PDB entry 3M85 | X-ray diffraction, 3.00 A resolution | chains C and E of the 12 polymer chains in the assembly

[Chain C]
Molecule: Putative uncharacterized protein AF_0206
Organism: Archaeoglobus fulgidus
UniProtKB: O30033 (O30033_ARCFU); numbering as in UniProt (aligned over 1-179)
Chain sequence (179 residues; row label = number of the first residue in the row):
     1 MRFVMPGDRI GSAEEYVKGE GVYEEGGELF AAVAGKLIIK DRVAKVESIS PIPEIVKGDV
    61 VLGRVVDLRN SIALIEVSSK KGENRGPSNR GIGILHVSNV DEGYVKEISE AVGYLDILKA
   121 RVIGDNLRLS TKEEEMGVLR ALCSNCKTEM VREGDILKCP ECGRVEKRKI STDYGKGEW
Metal / ion sites: Zn2+: C143, C146, C159

[Chain E]
Molecule: Probable exosome complex exonuclease 1
Organism: archaeoglobus fulgidus
Notes: EC 3.1.13.-
UniProtKB: O29757 (ECX1_ARCFU); residue numbers follow UniProt; this construct covers 1-258
Chain sequence (258 residues; each row starts with the number of its first residue):
     1 MSEFNEKPEK LIVDGLRLDG RKFDELRPIK IEASVLKRAD GSCYLEMGKN KVIAAVFGPR
    61 EVHPEHLQDP SKAIIRYRYN MAPFSVEERK RPGPDRRSIE ISKVSKEAFE AVIMKELFPR
   121 SAIDIFVEVL QADAGSRTAC LNAASVALVD AGVPMKGMIT SVAVGKADGQ LVLDPMKEED
   181 NFGEADMPFA FLIRNGKIES IALLQMDGRM TRDEVKQAIE LAKKGALQIY EMQREAILRR
   241 YIEVGEEMDE ITEGGEDA
Not modelled in the structure: 1-5, 251-258
Construct notes: engineered mutation E65 (Arg in O29757)
What the authors report for this chain:
  - mutagenesis - R65E: decreased catalytic activity
  - mutagenesis - D180A: abolished catalytic activity (citing earlier work)

[Chain C / chain E interface]
Contacting residue pairs (5; chain C residue first):
  Y114(C) - R120(E)  hydrogen bond
  L115(C) - P70(E)  hydrophobic
  L115(C) - S71(E)
  C146(C) - E116(E)
  K147(C) - S71(E)

[Overview]
Chain C and chain E each contribute 4 residues to their interface; the contacts include 1 hydrogen bond. Its
one hydrogen-bonded contact is Y114(C)-R120(E). C143(C), C146(C) and C159(C) coordinate Zn2+. The paper
reports that R65E of chain E reduces catalytic activity; D180A of chain E abolishes catalytic activity.
Here chain C is Putative uncharacterized protein AF_0206 (Archaeoglobus fulgidus) and chain E is Probable
exosome complex exonuclease 1 (archaeoglobus fulgidus). Entry 3M85 (Archaeoglobus fulgidus exosome y70a with
RNA bound to the active site) was determined by X-ray diffraction together with 3M7N from the same study.
